9EDM - chains A and B; structure by X-ray diffraction, 1.98 A resolution.

# Chain A (and B)
Name: Capsid
Organism: Human calicivirus NLV/VA97207/1997
Notes: fragment: protruding domain; chain B of this document is another copy of the same molecule, construct and numbering; everything in this record applies to it too
Reference sequence: Q91H09 (Q91H09_9CALI); numbering as in UniProt (aligned over 225-527)
Chain sequence (303 residues; each row starts with the number of its first residue):
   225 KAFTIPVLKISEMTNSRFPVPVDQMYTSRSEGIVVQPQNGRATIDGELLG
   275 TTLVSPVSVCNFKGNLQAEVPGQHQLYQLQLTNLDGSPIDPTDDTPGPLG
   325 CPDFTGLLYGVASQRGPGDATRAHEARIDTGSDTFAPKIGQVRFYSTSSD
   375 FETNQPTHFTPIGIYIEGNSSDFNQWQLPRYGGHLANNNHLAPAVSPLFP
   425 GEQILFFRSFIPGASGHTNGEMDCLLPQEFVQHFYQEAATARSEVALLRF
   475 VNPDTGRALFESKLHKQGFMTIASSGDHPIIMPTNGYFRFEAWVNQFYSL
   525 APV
Unresolved in the structure: 225 (chain B: fully traced)

# How chain A and chain B interact
Pairs across the interface - 78 pairs, chain A then chain B:
  Pro-230(A) with Gln-460(B)
  Val-231(A) with Gln-460(B), hydrogen bond (backbone-side chain)
  Leu-232(A) with Gln-460(B)
  Thr-238(A) with Pro-280(B); Val-281(B)
  Pro-243(A) with Val-281(B)
  Val-244(A) with Val-281(B)
  Pro-245(A) with Val-281(B); Ser-282(B)
  Pro-280(A) with Thr-238(B); Pro-280(B), hydrophobic; Val-281(B); Glu-453(B)
  Val-281(A) with Pro-243(B); Val-244(B); Pro-245(B); Pro-280(B); Val-281(B), hydrophobic
  Ser-282(A) with Pro-245(B)
  Tyr-333(A) with Val-335(B); Ala-347(B)
  Val-335(A) with Tyr-333(B); Ile-386(B), hydrophobic
  Ser-337(A) with Pro-436(B)
  Arg-339(A) with Ile-435(B), hydrogen bond (side chain-backbone); Gly-437(B); Thr-442(B), hydrogen bond (side chain-backbone); Asn-443(B); Gly-444(B)
  Asp-343(A) with Gly-440(B); His-441(B), salt bridge; Thr-442(B), hydrogen bond (backbone-backbone); Asn-443(B)
  Ala-344(A) with Gly-440(B); His-441(B)
  Thr-345(A) with Gly-437(B); Ala-438(B); Ser-439(B), hydrogen bond (side chain-backbone); Gly-440(B), hydrogen bond (backbone-backbone); Thr-442(B)
  Arg-346(A) with Gly-437(B), hydrogen bond (backbone-backbone); Ala-438(B)
  Ala-347(A) with Tyr-333(B); Gly-437(B); Ala-438(B), hydrogen bond (backbone-backbone)
  His-348(A) with Tyr-333(B)
  Glu-349(A) with Ala-347(B); His-348(B); Glu-349(B), hydrogen bond (side chain-backbone)
  Thr-384(A) with Ile-386(B)
  Ile-386(A) with Val-335(B), hydrophobic; Ile-386(B), hydrophobic
  Phe-434(A) with Arg-339(B)
  Ile-435(A) with Arg-339(B), hydrogen bond (backbone-side chain)
  Pro-436(A) with Ser-337(B)
  Gly-437(A) with Arg-339(B); Thr-345(B); Arg-346(B); Ala-347(B)
  Ala-438(A) with Thr-345(B); Arg-346(B); Ala-347(B), hydrogen bond (backbone-backbone)
  Ser-439(A) with Thr-345(B), hydrogen bond (backbone-side chain)
  Gly-440(A) with Asp-343(B); Ala-344(B); Thr-345(B), hydrogen bond (backbone-side chain)
  His-441(A) with Asp-343(B), salt bridge; Ala-344(B)
  Thr-442(A) with Arg-339(B), hydrogen bond (backbone-side chain); Asp-343(B), hydrogen bond (backbone-backbone); Thr-345(B)
  Asn-443(A) with Arg-339(B); Asp-343(B)
  Gly-444(A) with Arg-339(B)
  Glu-453(A) with Pro-280(B)
  Gln-460(A) with Pro-230(B); Val-231(B), hydrogen bond (side chain-backbone); Leu-232(B)
Other interface residues (no listed pair), chain A (42 interface residues in all): Ser-235, Glu-236, Ser-279, Gln-338, Gln-456, Tyr-459
Other interface residues (no listed pair), chain B (43 interface residues in all): Glu-236, Val-278, Ser-279, Asp-309, Gln-338, Thr-384, Phe-434, Gln-456, Tyr-459
Interface features reported in the paper:
  - epitope / paratope residues, chain A: Tyr-459(A), Gln-460(A) (proposed by the authors, not directly observed)
  - epitope / paratope residues, chain B: Val-231(B) (proposed by the authors, not directly observed)

# Overview
The interface between chain A and chain B involves 42 residues on one side and 43 on the other; the contacts
include 16 hydrogen bonds and 2 salt bridges. Among the polar pairs are Asp-343(A)/His-441(B),
Val-231(A)/Gln-460(B) and Arg-339(A)/Ile-435(B). From the paper: epitope/paratope residues Tyr-459(A),
Gln-460(A) and Val-231(B).
Both chains are Capsid (Human calicivirus NLV/VA97207/1997). Entry 9EDM (GII.9-VA97207 norovirus protruding
domain) was determined by X-ray diffraction, deposited together with 9EDN, 9EDO, 9EDP and 9EDQ.
